8CE5 - chains a and b of the 6 polymer chains in the assembly; structure by electron microscopy, 3.62 A resolution.

Chain a:
Name: Cytochrome c biogenesis ATP-binding export protein CcmA
Source organism: Escherichia coli K-12
Notes: EC 7.6.2.5
UniProt: P33931 (CCMA_ECOLI); numbering as in UniProt (aligned over 1-207)
Chain sequence (218 residues; each row starts with the number of its first residue; numbers below 1 keep their minus sign (Met-10 is residue -10)):
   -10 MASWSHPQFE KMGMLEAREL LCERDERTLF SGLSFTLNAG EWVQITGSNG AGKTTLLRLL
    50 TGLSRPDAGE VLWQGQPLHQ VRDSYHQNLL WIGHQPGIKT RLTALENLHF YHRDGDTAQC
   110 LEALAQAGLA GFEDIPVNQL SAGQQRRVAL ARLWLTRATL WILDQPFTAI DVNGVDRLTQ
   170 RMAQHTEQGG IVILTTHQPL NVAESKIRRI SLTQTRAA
Unresolved in the structure: -10 to 0, 204-207
Sequence notes: initiating methionine (-10); expression tag (-9 to 0); conflict Gln154 (Glu in P33931)
Swiss-Prot annotation at these positions:
  - binding site (ATP): Gly36 to Thr43
Metal / ion sites: Mg2+: Thr43 (together with ATP)
Residues lining bound ligands:
  - ATP (adenosine-5'-triphosphate), molecule 1: Arg13, Arg16, Leu18, Ser37, Asn38, Gly39, Ala40, Gly41, Lys42, Thr43, Thr44, His83, His186
  - ATP, molecule 2: Phe121, Ile124, Gln128, Ser130, Ala131, Gly132, Gln133, Ala158
From the paper describing this entry:
  - binding site for ATP: Ser130

Chain b:
Name: Heme exporter protein B
Source organism: Escherichia coli K-12
UniProt: P0ABL8 (CCMB_ECOLI); numbering as in UniProt (aligned over 1-220)
Chain sequence (220 residues; row label = number of the first residue in the row):
     1 MMFWRIFRLE LRVAFRHSAE IANPLWFFLI VITLFPLSIG PEPQLLARIA PGIIWVAALL
    61 SSLLALERLF RDDLQDGSLE QLMLLPLPLP AVVLAKVMAH WMVTGLPLLI LSPLVAMLLG
   121 MDVYGWQVMA LTLLLGTPTL GFLGAPGVAL TVGLKRGGVL LSILVLPLTI PLLIFATAAM
   181 DAASMHLPVD GYLAILGALL AGTATLSPFA TAAALRISIQ
Unresolved in the structure: 1

Chain a / chain b interface:
Contacting residue pairs - 35 pairs, chain a then chain b:
  Arg47(a) with Gln220(b), hydrogen bond (side chain-backbone)
  Leu52(a) with Glu80(b); Leu84(b), hydrophobic
  Ser53(a) with Gln220(b), hydrogen bond (side chain-backbone)
  Arg54(a) with Gln220(b)
  His75(a) with Met83(b); Leu84(b); Leu85(b)
  Trp80(a) with Glu80(b); Gln81(b), hydrogen bond (backbone-side chain); Leu84(b), hydrophobic
  Gln84(a) with Leu74(b); Asp76(b); Gly77(b); Glu80(b), hydrogen bond
  Pro85(a) with Gln81(b)
  Gly86(a) with Asp76(b); Gly77(b); Ser78(b); Gln81(b)
  Ile87(a) with Asp76(b), hydrogen bond (backbone-side chain)
  Lys88(a) with Val13(b); Asp76(b), salt bridge; Ser78(b), hydrogen bond
  Arg90(a) with Arg16(b)
  Leu91(a) with Leu9(b), hydrophobic; Arg12(b)
  His98(a) with Arg5(b)
  Phe99(a) with Met2(b); Arg5(b); Ile6(b), hydrophobic; Leu9(b), hydrophobic; Leu82(b), hydrophobic; Leu85(b), hydrophobic
  Arg141(a) with Gln81(b)
Interface residues without a listed pair, chain a (27 interface residues in all): Arg13, Thr50, Arg71, Asp72, Gln76, Leu78, Ile81, Thr89, Glu95, Tyr100, His101
Interface residues without a listed pair, chain b (23 interface residues in all): Asp73, Pro86, Pro88, Arg216, Ile219

Summary:
27 residues of chain a face 23 of chain b across their interface, with 6 hydrogen bonds and 1 salt bridge.
Polar contacts include Lys88(a)-Asp76(b), Arg47(a)-Gln220(b) and Ser53(a)-Gln220(b). Ligands of chain a: ATP.
Curated annotation (UniProt) lists 8 ATP-binding residues on chain a. From the paper: a binding site for ATP
at Ser130(a).
Chain a is Cytochrome c biogenesis ATP-binding export protein CcmA and chain b is Heme exporter protein B,
both from Escherichia coli K-12; the structure, Cytochrome c maturation complex CcmABCD, E154Q, ATP-bound, was
determined by electron microscopy together with 8CE1, 8CE8 and 8CEA from the same study.
